PDB entry 4AED | X-ray diffraction, 3.80 A resolution | chains A and B of the 4 polymer chains in the assembly

Chain A:
Molecule: VP1
From: Human enterovirus 71
UniProtKB: A9X4C2 (A9X4C2_9ENTO); residues 1-297 here correspond to UniProt positions 566-862 (UniProt number = residue number + 565)
Amino-acid sequence (297 residues; each row starts with the number of its first residue):
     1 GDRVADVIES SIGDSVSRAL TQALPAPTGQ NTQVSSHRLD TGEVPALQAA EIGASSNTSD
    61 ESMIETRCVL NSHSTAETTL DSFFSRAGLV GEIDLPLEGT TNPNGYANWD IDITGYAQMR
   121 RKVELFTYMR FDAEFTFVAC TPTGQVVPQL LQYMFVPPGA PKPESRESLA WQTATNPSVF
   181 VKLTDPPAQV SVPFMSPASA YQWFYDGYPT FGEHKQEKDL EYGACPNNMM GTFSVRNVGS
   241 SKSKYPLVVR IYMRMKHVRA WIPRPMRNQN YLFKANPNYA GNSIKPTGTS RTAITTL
Not modelled in the structure: 1

Chain B:
Molecule: VP2
From: Human enterovirus 71
UniProtKB: A9X4C2 (A9X4C2_9ENTO); residues 1-254 here correspond to UniProt positions 70-323 (UniProt number = residue number + 69)
Amino-acid sequence (254 residues; each row starts with the number of its first residue):
     1 SPSAEACGYS DRVAQLTIGN STITTQEAAN IIVGYGEWPS YCSDDDATAV DKPTRPDVSV
    61 NRFYTLDTKL WEKSSKGWYW KFPDVLTETG VFGQNAQFHY LYRSGFCIHV QCNASKFHQG
   121 ALLVAILPEY VIGTVAGGTG TEDSHPPYKQ TQPGADGFEL QHPYVLDAGI PISQLTVCPH
   181 QWINLRTNNC ATIIVPYMNT LPFDSALNHC NFGLLVVPIS PLDFDQGATP VIPITITLAP
   241 MCSEFAGLRQ AVTQ
Not modelled in the structure: 1-9, 135-143
Metal / ion sites: Ca2+ site 1: D67, D156; Ca2+ site 2: D84, Y148; Ca2+ site 3: D225 (shared with 2 residues of chain C)

Chain A / chain B interface:
Residue-residue contacts - 116 pairs, chain A then chain B:
  I12(A) - Y41(B)
  I12(A) - D57(B)
  G13(A) - Y41(B)
  D14(A) - S40(B)
  D14(A) - Y41(B)  hydrogen bond (backbone-backbone)
  S15(A) - S40(B)
  S15(A) - Y41(B)
  S15(A) - S43(B)
  V16(A) - S40(B)
  S17(A) - S40(B)
  R18(A) - W38(B)
  A19(A) - G36(B)
  A19(A) - E37(B)
  L20(A) - W38(B)
  A50(A) - W182(B)
  E51(A) - A29(B)
  E51(A) - Q181(B)
  E51(A) - W182(B)  hydrogen bond (backbone-backbone)
  E51(A) - N184(B)
  E51(A) - T187(B)  hydrogen bond
  E51(A) - N188(B)
  I52(A) - A29(B)
  I52(A) - I32(B)
  I52(A) - Q181(B)
  G53(A) - I32(B)
  G53(A) - H180(B)
  T127(A) - E129(B)
  Y128(A) - E129(B)  hydrogen bond
  Y128(A) - M198(B)
  Y128(A) - N199(B)
  Y128(A) - T200(B)
  A198(A) - T200(B)
  A198(A) - L201(B)  hydrophobic
  S199(A) - T200(B)  hydrogen bond (backbone-backbone)
  A200(A) - T200(B)
  Q202(A) - E129(B)
  Q202(A) - N199(B)
  Q202(A) - T200(B)  hydrogen bond
  Q202(A) - H209(B)
  F204(A) - E129(B)
  F204(A) - V131(B)  hydrophobic
  Y205(A) - E129(B)
  Y205(A) - V131(B)
  Y205(A) - H209(B)
  D206(A) - K81(B)  salt bridge
  D206(A) - E129(B)  hydrogen bond (backbone-side chain)
  D206(A) - Y130(B)
  D206(A) - V131(B)
  D206(A) - H209(B)
  D206(A) - C210(B)  hydrogen bond (backbone-backbone)
  G207(A) - N208(B)
  Y208(A) - P147(B)
  Y208(A) - Y148(B)
  Y208(A) - T151(B)  hydrogen bond
  Y208(A) - Q152(B)
  Y208(A) - N208(B)  hydrogen bond (backbone-side chain)
  F211(A) - S205(B)
  F211(A) - L207(B)  hydrophobic
  F211(A) - N208(B)
  F211(A) - R249(B)
  F211(A) - V252(B)  hydrophobic
  F211(A) - Q254(B)
  G212(A) - Q254(B)
  E213(A) - Q254(B)
  H214(A) - Y148(B)
  H214(A) - Q254(B)
  D219(A) - H145(B)  hydrogen bond (backbone-side chain)
  D219(A) - P146(B)
  D219(A) - P147(B)
  D219(A) - Y148(B)  hydrogen bond (side chain-backbone)
  L220(A) - H145(B)
  Y222(A) - K81(B)
  Y222(A) - Y130(B)  hydrogen bond (side chain-backbone)
  Y222(A) - V131(B)
  Y222(A) - I132(B)  hydrogen bond (side chain-backbone)
  Y222(A) - P146(B)  hydrophobic
  Y222(A) - T151(B)
  I262(A) - Y35(B)
  I262(A) - P128(B)  hydrophobic
  I262(A) - M198(B)  hydrophobic
  P263(A) - Y35(B)
  P263(A) - V177(B)
  P263(A) - C178(B)
  R264(A) - P128(B)  hydrogen bond (side chain-backbone)
  R264(A) - E129(B)  hydrogen bond (side chain-backbone)
  P265(A) - I170(B)
  P265(A) - P171(B)
  P265(A) - Q174(B)
  P265(A) - L175(B)  hydrophobic
  M266(A) - I170(B)
  M266(A) - P171(B)
  M266(A) - Q174(B)  hydrogen bond (backbone-side chain)
  R267(A) - A168(B)  hydrogen bond (side chain-backbone)
  R267(A) - G169(B)
  N268(A) - Y164(B)
  N268(A) - V165(B)
  N268(A) - G169(B)  hydrogen bond (backbone-backbone)
  N268(A) - I170(B)
  N268(A) - P171(B)
  Q269(A) - G169(B)  hydrogen bond (backbone-backbone)
  F273(A) - S144(B)
  N276(A) - S144(B)  hydrogen bond (side chain-backbone)
  P277(A) - V131(B)  hydrophobic
  P277(A) - I132(B)
  P277(A) - A168(B)
  N278(A) - T134(B)  hydrogen bond (side chain-backbone)
  N278(A) - S144(B)  hydrogen bond (side chain-backbone)
  Y279(A) - T134(B)
  Y279(A) - H162(B)  hydrogen bond
  Y279(A) - D167(B)
  Y279(A) - G169(B)
  I284(A) - H162(B)
  I284(A) - V165(B)  hydrophobic
  P286(A) - Y164(B)
  T287(A) - Y164(B)  hydrogen bond
  T287(A) - P171(B)
Also at the interface, not in a pair above, chain A (52 interface residues in all): T21, P197, Q216, G281, K285
Also at the interface, not in a pair above, chain B (59 interface residues in all): N30, C42, L127, G133, S173

In short:
Chain A and chain B form an interface of 52 and 59 residues respectively, with 25 hydrogen bonds and 1 salt
bridge. Polar contacts include D206(A)-K81(B), E51(A)-T187(B) and Y128(A)-E129(B). D67(B) and D156(B)
coordinate Ca2+ site 1. D84(B) and Y148(B) coordinate Ca2+ site 2.
Here chain A is VP1 and chain B is VP2, both from Human enterovirus 71. Entry 4AED (Crystal structure of Human
enterovirus 71) was determined by X-ray diffraction.
